PDB entry 6JRF | X-ray diffraction, 2.05 A resolution | chains B and D of the 4 polymer chains in the assembly

# Chain B
Name: Monokaryotic chloroplast 1
From: Zea mays
Notes: fragment: RuvC domain
Reference sequence: B4FCI7 (B4FCI7_MAIZE); residue numbers follow UniProt; this construct covers 109-271
Sequence (174 residues; numbered 98 to 271; the number before each row is that of its first residue):
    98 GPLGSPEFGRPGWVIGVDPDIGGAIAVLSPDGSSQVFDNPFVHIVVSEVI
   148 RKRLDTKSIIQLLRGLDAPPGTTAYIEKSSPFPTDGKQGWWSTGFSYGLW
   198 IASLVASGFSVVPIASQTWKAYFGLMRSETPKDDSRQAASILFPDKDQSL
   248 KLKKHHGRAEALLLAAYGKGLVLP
Unresolved in the structure: 98-108
Differences from the reference sequence: expression tag (98-108)
Metal / ion sites: Ca2+ site 1: Asp115, Asp117, Glu257 (shared with 1 residue of chain C); Ca2+ site 2: Glu174, Glu257 (shared with 2 residues of chain C)

# Chain D
Molecule: 33-nt DNA strand
Sequence (33 nucleotides; numbered 1 to 33; the number before each row is that of its first residue):
     1 ATCTGCAGGGTCTGGTTTCCAGACCTACGATTG
Unresolved in the structure: 16-17
Metal / ion sites: Ca2+ site 1: DT26 (shared with 3 residues of chain A)

# How chain B and chain D interact
Contacting residue pairs - 23 pairs, chain B then chain D:
  Val143(B) - DT11(D)  phosphate contact
  Val143(B) - DC12(D)  phosphate contact
  Ser144(B) - DT11(D)  base contact
  Ser144(B) - DC12(D)  hydrogen bond to the phosphate
  Glu145(B) - DC19(D)  base contact
  Glu145(B) - DC20(D)  hydrogen bond to the base
  Arg148(B) - DT11(D)  salt bridge to the phosphate
  Thr181(B) - DG8(D)  base contact
  Asp182(B) - DG8(D)  hydrogen bond to the base
  Gly183(B) - DG8(D)  hydrogen bond to the base
  Gly183(B) - DG9(D)  base contact
  Lys184(B) - DG9(D)  salt bridge to the phosphate
  Lys184(B) - DG10(D)  salt bridge to the phosphate
  Gln185(B) - DG9(D)  hydrogen bond to the base
  Gln185(B) - DG10(D)  hydrogen bond to the phosphate
  Gln185(B) - DT11(D)  hydrogen bond to the phosphate
  Gly186(B) - DG9(D)  hydrogen bond to the base
  Leu249(B) - DT2(D)  phosphate contact
  Leu249(B) - DC3(D)  phosphate contact
  Lys250(B) - DC3(D)  hydrogen bond to the phosphate
  Lys250(B) - DT4(D)  phosphate contact
  Lys251(B) - DT2(D)  salt bridge to the phosphate
  Lys251(B) - DC3(D)  hydrogen bond to the phosphate

# In short
13 residues of chain B and 10 residues of chain D are in contact; the contacts include 10 hydrogen bonds and 4
salt bridges. Polar pairs include Glu145(B)-DC20(D), Asp182(B)-DG8(D) and Gly183(B)-DG8(D). Asp115(B),
Asp117(B) and Glu257(B) form the Ca2+ site 1.
Here chain B is Monokaryotic chloroplast 1 (Zea mays) and chain D is a 33-nt DNA strand. Entry 6JRF (Crystal
structure of ZmMoc1-Holliday junction Complex in the presence of Calcium) was determined by X-ray diffraction
(same publication as 6IS8, 6IS9 and 6JRG).
